Entry 1UVY (X-ray diffraction, 2.40 A resolution); this record covers chain A.

Chain A:
Molecule: Myoglobin
From: Paramecium caudatum
UniProt: P15160 (GLB_PARCA); residue numbers follow UniProt; this construct covers 1-116
Amino-acid sequence (116 residues; each row starts with the number of its first residue):
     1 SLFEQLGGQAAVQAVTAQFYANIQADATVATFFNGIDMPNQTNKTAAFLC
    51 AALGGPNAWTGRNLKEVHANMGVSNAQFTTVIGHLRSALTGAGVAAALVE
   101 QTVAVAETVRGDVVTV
Metal / ion sites: heme Fe near His-68 (its only coordinating residue here)
Residues lining bound ligands:
  - heme (HEM): Tyr-20, Phe-32, Phe-33, Ile-36, Gln-41, Lys-44, Thr-45, Phe-48, Leu-49, Trp-59, Gly-61, Arg-62, Leu-64, Val-67, His-68, Met-71, Val-73, Gln-77, Phe-78, Val-81, Val-109, Val-113
  - xenon (XE): Val-12, Val-15, Leu-49, Leu-53, Leu-85, Leu-89, Thr-102

In short:
Ligands of chain A: heme and xenon.
Chain A is Myoglobin (Paramecium caudatum); the structure, Heme-ligand tunneling in group I truncated
hemoglobins, was determined by X-ray diffraction (same publication as 1S56, 1S61 and 1UVX).
